Entry 1FV2 (X-ray diffraction, 2.50 A resolution); this record covers chain A.

[Chain A]
Molecule: Tetanus toxin heavy chain
Organism: Clostridium tetani
Notes: EC 3.4.24.68; fragment: c-terminal domain of heavy chain
UniProtKB: P04958 (TETX_CLOTE); residues 865-1315 here correspond to UniProt positions 864-1314 (UniProt number = residue number - 1)
Amino-acid sequence (472 residues; numbered 844 to 1315; the number before each row is that of its first residue):
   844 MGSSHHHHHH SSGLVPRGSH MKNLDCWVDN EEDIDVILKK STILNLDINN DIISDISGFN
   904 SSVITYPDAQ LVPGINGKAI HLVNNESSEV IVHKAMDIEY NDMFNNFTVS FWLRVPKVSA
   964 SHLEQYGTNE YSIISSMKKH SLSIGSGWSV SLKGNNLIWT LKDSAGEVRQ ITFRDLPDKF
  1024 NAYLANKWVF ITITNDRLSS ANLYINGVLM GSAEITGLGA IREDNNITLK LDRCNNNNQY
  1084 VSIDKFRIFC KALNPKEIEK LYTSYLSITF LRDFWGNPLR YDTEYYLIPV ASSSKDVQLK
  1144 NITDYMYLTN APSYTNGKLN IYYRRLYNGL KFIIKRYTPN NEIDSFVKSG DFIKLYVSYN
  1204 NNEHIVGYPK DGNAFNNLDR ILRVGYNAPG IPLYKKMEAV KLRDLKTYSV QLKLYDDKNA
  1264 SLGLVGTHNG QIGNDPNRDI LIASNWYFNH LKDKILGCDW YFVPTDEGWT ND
Disordered / not traced: 844-864
Disulfides: C869-C1093

[Summary]
Chain A is Tetanus toxin heavy chain (Clostridium tetani); the structure, The Hc fragment of tetanus toxin
complexed with an analogue of its ganglioside receptor GT1B, was determined by X-ray diffraction together with
1FV3 from the same study.
